2NT0 - chain A; structure by X-ray diffraction, 1.79 A resolution.

Chain A:
Molecule: Glucosylceramidase
Organism: Homo sapiens
Notes: EC 3.2.1.45
UniProtKB: P04062 (GLCM_HUMAN); residues 1-497 here correspond to UniProt positions 40-536 (UniProt number = residue number + 39)
Amino-acid sequence (497 residues; row label = number of the first residue in the row):
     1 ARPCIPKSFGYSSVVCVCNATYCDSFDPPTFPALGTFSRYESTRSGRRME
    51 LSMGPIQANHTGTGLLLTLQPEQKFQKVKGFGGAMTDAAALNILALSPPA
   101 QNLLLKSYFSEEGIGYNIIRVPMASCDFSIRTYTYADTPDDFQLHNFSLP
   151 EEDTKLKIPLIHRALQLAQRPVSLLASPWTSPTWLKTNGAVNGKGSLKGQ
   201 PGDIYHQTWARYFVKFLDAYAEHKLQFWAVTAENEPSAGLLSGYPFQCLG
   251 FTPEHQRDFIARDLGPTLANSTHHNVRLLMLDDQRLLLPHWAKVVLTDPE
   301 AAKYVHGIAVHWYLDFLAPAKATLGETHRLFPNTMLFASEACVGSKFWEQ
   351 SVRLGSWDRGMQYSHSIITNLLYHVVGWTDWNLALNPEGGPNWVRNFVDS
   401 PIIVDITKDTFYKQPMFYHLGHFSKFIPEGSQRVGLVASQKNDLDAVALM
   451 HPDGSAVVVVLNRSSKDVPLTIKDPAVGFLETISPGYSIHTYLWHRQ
Differences from the reference sequence: conflict His-495 (Arg534 in P04062)
Cystine bridges: Cys-4/Cys-16, Cys-18/Cys-23
Covalent attachments: N-acetylglucosamine (NAG) linked to Asn-19
Swiss-Prot annotation at these positions:
  - active site: Glu-235 (Proton donor), Glu-340 (Nucleophile)
  - glycosylation (N-linked (GlcNAc...) asparagine): Asn-19, Asn-59, Asn-146, Asn-270, Asn-462

In short:
N-acetylglucosamine is covalently linked to Asn-19. From UniProt: active-site residues Glu-235 and Glu-340.
Chain A is Glucosylceramidase (Homo sapiens); the structure, Acid-beta-glucosidase low pH, glycerol bound, was
determined by X-ray diffraction together with 2NT1 from the same study.
